8HXZ - chains C and J of the 11 polymer chains in the assembly; structure by electron microscopy, 3.40 A resolution.

# Chain C
Name: Histone H2A
From: Xenopus laevis
UniProtKB: Q6AZJ8 (Q6AZJ8_XENLA); residues 1-129 here correspond to UniProt positions 2-130 (UniProt number = residue number + 1)
Chain sequence (129 residues; numbered 1 to 129; the number before each row is that of its first residue):
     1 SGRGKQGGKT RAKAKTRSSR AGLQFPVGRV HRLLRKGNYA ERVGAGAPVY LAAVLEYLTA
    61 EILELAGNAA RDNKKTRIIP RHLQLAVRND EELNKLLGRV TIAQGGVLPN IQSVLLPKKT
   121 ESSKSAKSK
Unresolved in the structure: 1-10, 120-129

# Chain J
Molecule: 352-nt DNA strand
Sequence (352 nucleotides; row label = number of the first residue in the row):
     1 ATCGCTGTTC AATACATGCA CAGGATGTAT ATATCTGACA CGTGCCTGGA GACTAGGGAG
    61 TAATCCCCTT GGCGGTTAAA ACGCGGGGGA CAGCGCGTAC GTGCGTTTAA GCGGTGCTAG
   121 AGCTGTCTAC GACCAATTGA GCGGCCTCGG CACCGGGATT CTCCAGTCTA GAACTGGCAG
   181 TACTTTCAAT ACATGCACAG GATGTATATA TCTGACACGT GCCTGGAGAC TAGGGAGTAA
   241 TCCCCTTGGC GGTTAAAACG CGGGGGACAG CGCGTACGTG CGTTTAAGCG GTGCTAGAGC
   301 TGTCTACGAC CAATTGAGCG GCCTCGGCAC CGGGATTCTC GATATCGAAT TC
Unresolved in the structure: 1-186, 351-352

# How chain C and chain J interact
Pairs across the interface (17; chain C residue first):
  Arg11(C) - DA313(J)  hydrogen bond to the base
  Arg11(C) - DT314(J)  hydrogen bond to the base
  Lys13(C) - DG316(J)  salt bridge to the phosphate
  Thr16(C) - DA317(J)  sugar contact
  Arg29(C) - DG318(J)  hydrogen bond to the phosphate
  Arg29(C) - DC319(J)  salt bridge to the phosphate
  Glu41(C) - DA309(J)  phosphate contact
  Arg42(C) - DG308(J)  hydrogen bond to the sugar
  Arg42(C) - DA309(J)  phosphate contact
  Val43(C) - DG308(J)  sugar contact
  Val43(C) - DA309(J)  hydrogen bond to the phosphate
  Gly44(C) - DG308(J)  sugar contact
  Ala45(C) - DG308(J)  phosphate contact
  Thr76(C) - DG327(J)  phosphate contact
  Thr76(C) - DC328(J)  phosphate contact
  Arg77(C) - DG327(J)  hydrogen bond to the sugar
  Arg77(C) - DC328(J)  hydrogen bond to the phosphate
Other interface residues (no listed pair), chain C (13 interface residues in all): Pro26, Lys75

# In short
The interface between chain C and chain J involves 13 residues on one side and 10 on the other, with 7
hydrogen bonds and 2 salt bridges. Among the polar pairs are Arg11(C)-DA313(J), Arg11(C)-DT314(J) and
Arg42(C)-DG308(J).
Here chain C is Histone H2A (Xenopus laevis) and chain J is a 352-nt DNA strand. Entry 8HXZ (Cryo-EM structure
of Eaf3 CHD in complex with nucleosome) was determined by electron microscopy, deposited together with 8HXX,
8HXY, 8HY0 and 8JHO.
